8UAB - chain A; structure by X-ray diffraction, 1.78 A resolution.

[Chain A]
Name: 3C-like proteinase nsp5
Organism: Severe acute respiratory syndrome coronavirus 2
Notes: EC 3.4.22.69
UniProt: P0DTD1 (R1AB_SARS2); residues 1-306 here correspond to UniProt positions 3264-3569 (UniProt number = residue number + 3263)
Amino-acid sequence (306 residues; numbered 1 to 306; the number before each row is that of its first residue):
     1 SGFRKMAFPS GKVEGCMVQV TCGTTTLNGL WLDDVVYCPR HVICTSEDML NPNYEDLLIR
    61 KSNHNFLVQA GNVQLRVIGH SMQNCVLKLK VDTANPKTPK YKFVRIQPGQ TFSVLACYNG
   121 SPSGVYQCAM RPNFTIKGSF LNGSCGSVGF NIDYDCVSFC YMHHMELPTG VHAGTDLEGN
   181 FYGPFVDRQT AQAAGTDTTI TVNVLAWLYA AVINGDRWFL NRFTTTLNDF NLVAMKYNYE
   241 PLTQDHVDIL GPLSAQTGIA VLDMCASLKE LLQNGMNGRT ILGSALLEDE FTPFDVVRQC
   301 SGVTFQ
UniProt features mapped onto this chain:
  - active site: His-41 (For 3CL-PRO activity), Cys-145 (Nucleophile)
  - site: Gln-306 (Cleavage)
  - cross-link (Glycyl lysine isopeptide (Lys-Gly)): Lys-5 (interchain with G-Cter in ubiquitin), Lys-90 (interchain with G-Cter in ubiquitin)
Covalently attached groups: compound W28 linked to Cys-145
Small-molecule neighbours: W28 (N-[(2S)-1-({(2S)-1-hydroxy-3-[(3S)-2-oxopyrrolidin-3-yl]propan-2-yl}amino)-4-methyl-1-oxopentan-2-yl]-1H-indole-2-carboxamide): Ser-1, His-41, Met-49, Tyr-54, Phe-140, Leu-141, Asn-142, Gly-143, Ser-144, His-163, His-164, Met-165, Glu-166, Leu-167, Pro-168, His-172, Asp-187, Arg-188, Gln-189, Thr-190, Ala-191
What the authors report for this chain:
  - binding site for W28: Leu-141, Cys-145, His-163, Glu-166, Gln-189 to Gln-192
  - catalytic residues: Cys-145
  - mutagenesis - E166V: abolished binding to nirmatrelvir

[Summary]
Covalently linked compound W28: at Cys-145. UniProt lists active-site residues His-41 and Cys-145. From the
paper: the catalytic residue Cys-145; E166V abolishes binding to nirmatrelvir.
Chain A is 3C-like proteinase nsp5 (Severe acute respiratory syndrome coronavirus 2); the structure,
SARS-CoV-2 main protease (Mpro) complex with AC1115, was determined by X-ray diffraction.
